8XJL - chains B and C of the 5 polymer chains in the assembly; structure by electron microscopy, 2.77 A resolution.

== Chain B ==
Name: Guanine nucleotide-binding protein G(I)/G(S)/G(T) subunit beta-1
From: Homo sapiens
UniProt: P62873 (GBB1_HUMAN); numbering as in UniProt (aligned over 2-340)
Chain sequence (376 residues; each row starts with the number of its first residue; numbers below 1 keep their minus sign (Met-9 is residue -9)):
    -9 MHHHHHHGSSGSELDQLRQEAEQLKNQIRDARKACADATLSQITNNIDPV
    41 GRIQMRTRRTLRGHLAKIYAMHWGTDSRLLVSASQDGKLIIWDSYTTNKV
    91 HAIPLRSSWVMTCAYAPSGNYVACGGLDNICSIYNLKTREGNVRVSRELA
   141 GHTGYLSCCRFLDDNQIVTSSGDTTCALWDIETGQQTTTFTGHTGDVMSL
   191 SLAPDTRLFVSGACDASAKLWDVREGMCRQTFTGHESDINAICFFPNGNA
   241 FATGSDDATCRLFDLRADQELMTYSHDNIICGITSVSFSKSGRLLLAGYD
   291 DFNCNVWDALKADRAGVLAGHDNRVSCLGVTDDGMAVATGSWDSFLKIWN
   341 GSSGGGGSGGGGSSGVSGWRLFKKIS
Not modelled in the structure: -9 to 1, 344-366
Differences from the reference sequence: initiating methionine (-9); expression tag (-8 to 1, 341-366)

== Chain C ==
Name: Guanine nucleotide-binding protein G(I)/G(S)/G(O) subunit gamma-2
From: Homo sapiens
UniProt: P59768 (GBG2_HUMAN); residues 1-71 here = UniProt positions 1-71
Chain sequence (71 residues; row label = number of the first residue in the row):
     1 MASNNTASIAQARKLVEQLKMEANIDRIKVSKAAADLMAYCEAHAKEDPL
    51 LTPVPASENPFREKKFFCAIL
Not modelled in the structure: 1-5, 63-71

== Interface between chain B and chain C ==
Contacting residue pairs - 96 pairs, chain B then chain C:
  Glu3(B) - Ile9(C)
  Glu3(B) - Arg13(C)  salt bridge
  Leu4(B) - Ile9(C)
  Leu4(B) - Ala12(C)  hydrophobic
  Leu7(B) - Ile9(C)  hydrophobic
  Leu7(B) - Arg13(C)
  Leu7(B) - Val16(C)
  Glu10(B) - Val16(C)
  Glu10(B) - Lys20(C)
  Ala11(B) - Val16(C)  hydrophobic
  Ala11(B) - Leu19(C)
  Leu14(B) - Val16(C)
  Leu14(B) - Leu19(C)  hydrophobic
  Leu14(B) - Lys20(C)
  Gln17(B) - Ala23(C)
  Ile18(B) - Leu19(C)
  Ile18(B) - Glu22(C)
  Ile18(B) - Ala23(C)  hydrophobic
  Ile18(B) - Arg27(C)
  Ala21(B) - Arg27(C)
  Ala24(B) - Lys29(C)  hydrogen bond (backbone-side chain)
  Cys25(B) - Arg27(C)
  Cys25(B) - Ile28(C)
  Cys25(B) - Lys29(C)
  Cys25(B) - Val30(C)  hydrogen bond (backbone-backbone)
  Ala26(B) - Val30(C)  hydrophobic
  Asp27(B) - Lys29(C)
  Asp27(B) - Val30(C)  hydrogen bond (side chain-backbone)
  Asp27(B) - Ser31(C)  hydrogen bond
  Ala28(B) - Val30(C)
  Ala28(B) - Ser31(C)
  Leu30(B) - Ala34(C)  hydrophobic
  Ile33(B) - Ser31(C)
  Ile33(B) - Ala34(C)  hydrophobic
  Ile33(B) - Met38(C)  hydrophobic
  Thr34(B) - Met38(C)
  Ile37(B) - Met38(C)  hydrophobic
  Val40(B) - Leu51(C)  hydrophobic
  Ile43(B) - Leu50(C)
  Ile43(B) - Leu51(C)
  Met45(B) - Leu50(C)  hydrophobic
  Arg48(B) - Phe61(C)
  Arg49(B) - Pro60(C)
  Arg49(B) - Phe61(C)  hydrogen bond (side chain-backbone)
  Arg49(B) - Arg62(C)
  Ser84(B) - Phe61(C)
  Tyr85(B) - Pro60(C)
  Tyr85(B) - Phe61(C)  hydrophobic
  Thr181(B) - Lys14(C)
  Cys218(B) - Gln18(C)  hydrogen bond (backbone-side chain)
  Arg219(B) - Glu22(C)
  Gln220(B) - Ile25(C)
  Thr221(B) - Glu22(C)  hydrogen bond
  Phe235(B) - Leu37(C)  hydrophobic
  Phe235(B) - Cys41(C)  hydrophobic
  Pro236(B) - Tyr40(C)  hydrophobic
  Asn237(B) - Tyr40(C)
  Leu252(B) - Leu37(C)  hydrophobic
  Asp254(B) - Ala33(C)
  Arg256(B) - Asp26(C)
  Arg256(B) - Arg27(C)
  Arg256(B) - Ile28(C)
  Arg256(B) - Asp36(C)  salt bridge
  Asp258(B) - Ile25(C)
  Asp258(B) - Arg27(C)  salt bridge
  Gln259(B) - Val30(C)
  Leu261(B) - Val30(C)  hydrophobic
  Leu261(B) - Leu37(C)  hydrophobic
  Ser279(B) - Asp48(C)  hydrogen bond
  Lys280(B) - Glu47(C)
  Lys280(B) - Asp48(C)  hydrogen bond (backbone-side chain)
  Ser281(B) - Tyr40(C)
  Ser281(B) - Cys41(C)  hydrogen bond (backbone-side chain)
  Ser281(B) - His44(C)
  Ser281(B) - Asp48(C)  hydrogen bond
  Gly282(B) - Cys41(C)
  Arg283(B) - Cys41(C)
  Leu284(B) - Leu51(C)  hydrophobic
  Leu300(B) - Met38(C)  hydrophobic
  Leu300(B) - Cys41(C)  hydrophobic
  Asp323(B) - Pro49(C)
  Gly324(B) - Pro49(C)
  Gly324(B) - Leu50(C)
  Met325(B) - Pro49(C)  hydrophobic
  Met325(B) - Leu50(C)
  Met325(B) - Val54(C)  hydrophobic
  Met325(B) - Pro60(C)
  Ala326(B) - Phe61(C)  hydrophobic
  Ile338(B) - Phe61(C)  hydrophobic
  Asn340(B) - Asn59(C)  hydrogen bond
  Asn340(B) - Phe61(C)
  Gly341(B) - Pro53(C)
  Ser342(B) - Pro53(C)
  Ser343(B) - Pro53(C)  hydrogen bond (side chain-backbone)
  Ser343(B) - Val54(C)  hydrogen bond (side chain-backbone)
  Ser343(B) - Pro55(C)
Interface residues without a listed pair, chain B (64 interface residues in all): Lys15, Arg22, Trp63, Ser67, Ala240, Ala257, Val320, Val327, Trp339
Interface residues without a listed pair, chain C (41 interface residues in all): Ser8, Ala35, Ala45, Glu58

== Summary ==
64 residues of chain B face 41 of chain C across their interface, with 14 hydrogen bonds and 3 salt bridges.
Polar contacts include Glu3(B)-Arg13(C), Arg256(B)-Asp36(C) and Asp258(B)-Arg27(C).
Chain B is Guanine nucleotide-binding protein G(I)/G(S)/G(T) subunit beta-1 and chain C is Guanine
nucleotide-binding protein G(I)/G(S)/G(O) subunit gamma-2, both from Homo sapiens; the structure, PGF2-alpha
bound Prostaglandin F2-alpha receptor-Gq Protein Complex, was determined by electron microscopy, deposited
together with 8XJK, 8XJM, 8XJN and 8XJO.
